PDB entry 6MS1 | X-ray diffraction, 1.35 A resolution | chains A and D

== Chain A ==
Molecule: Protein scribble homolog
From: Homo sapiens
Notes: fragment: PDZ1 domain
UniProt: Q14160 (SCRIB_HUMAN); residues 722-815 here = UniProt positions 722-815
Chain sequence (94 residues; row label = number of the first residue in the row):
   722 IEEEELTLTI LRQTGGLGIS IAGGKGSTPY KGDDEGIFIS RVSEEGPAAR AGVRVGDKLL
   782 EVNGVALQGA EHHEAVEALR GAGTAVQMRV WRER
UniProt features mapped onto this chain:
  - modified residue: Ser764 (Phosphoserine)

== Chain D ==
Molecule: APC C-terminus peptide
Chain sequence (8 residues; each row starts with the number of its first residue):
   145 GSYLVTSV

== Chain A / chain D interface ==
Pairs across the interface (29):
  Gly737(A) - Val152(D)
  Leu738(A) - Val152(D)  hydrogen bond (backbone-backbone)
  Gly739(A) - Val152(D)  hydrogen bond (backbone-backbone)
  Ile740(A) - Ser151(D)
  Ile740(A) - Val152(D)  hydrogen bond (backbone-backbone)
  Ser741(A) - Val149(D)
  Ser741(A) - Thr150(D)
  Ser741(A) - Ser151(D)  hydrogen bond
  Ile742(A) - Leu148(D)
  Ile742(A) - Val149(D)
  Ile742(A) - Thr150(D)  hydrogen bond (backbone-backbone)
  Ala743(A) - Tyr147(D)
  Ala743(A) - Leu148(D)
  Gly744(A) - Leu148(D)
  Ser748(A) - Ser146(D)
  Ser748(A) - Leu148(D)
  Thr749(A) - Gly145(D)
  Thr749(A) - Ser146(D)  hydrogen bond (backbone-backbone)
  Thr749(A) - Tyr147(D)
  Pro750(A) - Tyr147(D)
  Tyr751(A) - Tyr147(D)
  Ser761(A) - Val149(D)
  His793(A) - Leu148(D)
  His793(A) - Thr150(D)  hydrogen bond
  Val797(A) - Thr150(D)
  Leu800(A) - Val152(D)  hydrophobic
  Arg801(A) - Thr150(D)
  Arg801(A) - Ser151(D)  hydrogen bond (side chain-backbone)
  Arg801(A) - Val152(D)
The authors on this interface:
  - interface residues, chain A: Gly739(A), His793(A), Val797(A), Leu800(A), Arg801(A)

== Summary ==
17 residues of chain A face 8 of chain D across their interface; the contacts include 8 hydrogen bonds. Among
the polar pairs are Leu738(A)-Val152(D), Ser741(A)-Ser151(D) and His793(A)-Thr150(D). The paper reports
interface residues Gly739(A), His793(A) and Val797(A) among others.
Chain A is Protein scribble homolog (Homo sapiens) and chain D is APC C-terminus peptide; the structure,
Crystal structure of the human Scribble PDZ1 domain bound to the PDZ-binding motif of APC, was determined by
X-ray diffraction.
